PDB entry 9CBN | electron microscopy, 3.33 A resolution | chains C and G of the 8 polymer chains in the assembly

== Chain C ==
Protein: Structural protein
From: Human astrovirus 1
UniProt: Q82452 (Q82452_HASV1); residues 429-645 here = UniProt positions 429-645
Chain sequence (228 residues; row label = number of the first residue in the row):
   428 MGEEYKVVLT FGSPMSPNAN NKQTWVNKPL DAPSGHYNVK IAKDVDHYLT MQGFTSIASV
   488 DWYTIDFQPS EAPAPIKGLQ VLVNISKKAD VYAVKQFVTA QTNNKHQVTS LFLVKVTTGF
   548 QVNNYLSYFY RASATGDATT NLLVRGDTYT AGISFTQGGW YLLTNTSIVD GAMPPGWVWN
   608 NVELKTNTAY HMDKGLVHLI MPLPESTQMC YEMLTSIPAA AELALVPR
Not modelled in the structure: 428-430, 599, 603, 645-655
Differences from the reference sequence: initiating methionine (428); expression tag (646-655)

== Chain G ==
Protein: HAstV1 neutralizing Fab 3H4 heavy chain
From: Mus musculus
Notes: antibody fragment or engineered binder
Chain sequence (228 residues; numbered 1 to 228; the number before each row is that of its first residue):
     1 QVQLKESGPG LVAPSQSLSI SCTVSGFSLT TFGIHWIRQP PGKGLEWLGV IWAAGTTNYN
    61 STLKSRLTIT KDNSRSQVFL KMNSLQTYDT AIYYCVREDY DYFFGLDYWG QGTSVTVSSA
   121 STKGPSVFPL APSSKSTSGG TAALGCLVKD YFPEPVTVSW NSGALTSGVH TFPAVLQSSG
   181 LYSLSSVVTV PSSSLGTQTY ICNVNHKPSN TKVDKKVEPK SCASLVPR
Not modelled in the structure: 120-228
Disulfides: Cys22-Cys95
Covalent attachments: glycan linked to Asn60

== Chain C / chain G interface ==
Contacting residue pairs - 25 pairs, chain C then chain G:
  Ala499(C) with Thr56(G); Asn58(G)
  Ala501(C) with Trp52(G), hydrophobic; Asn58(G)
  Pro502(C) with Trp52(G); Tyr100(G), hydrophobic
  Lys504(C) with Trp52(G); Glu98(G), salt bridge; Tyr100(G)
  Gly505(C) with Tyr100(G), hydrogen bond (backbone-backbone); Asp101(G); Phe104(G)
  Gln507(C) with Asp101(G), hydrogen bond; Tyr102(G)
  Lys514(C) with Thr31(G); Tyr100(G), hydrogen bond; Asp101(G), salt bridge
  Tyr519(C) with Trp52(G); Ala54(G); Thr56(G), hydrogen bond
  Lys542(C) with Ala54(G)
  Thr544(C) with Thr30(G); Ala53(G); Ala54(G)
  Thr545(C) with Thr30(G)
Other interface residues (no listed pair), chain C (15 interface residues in all): Pro500, Asp517, Gln584, Trp587
Other interface residues (no listed pair), chain G (13 interface residues in all): Asn73
Interface features reported in the paper:
  - residue pairs: Lys504(C)-Glu98(G) (salt bridge), Lys514(C)-Asp101(G) (salt bridge)
  - epitope / paratope residues, chain C: Lys504(C), Lys514(C)
  - epitope / paratope residues, chain G: Glu98(G), Asp101(G)

== Summary ==
Chain C and chain G form an interface of 15 and 13 residues respectively; the contacts include 4 hydrogen
bonds and 2 salt bridges. Among the polar pairs are Lys504(C)-Glu98(G), Lys514(C)-Asp101(G) and
Gln507(C)-Asp101(G). The authors report salt bridges between Lys504(C) and Glu98(G) and Lys514(C) and
Asp101(G). The paper reports epitope/paratope residues Lys504(C), Lys514(C) and Glu98(G) among others.
Here chain C is Structural protein (Human astrovirus 1) and chain G is HAstV1 neutralizing Fab 3H4 heavy chain
(Mus musculus). Entry 9CBN (HAstV1 spike in complex with neutralizing Fabs 3H4 and 3B4) was determined by
electron microscopy (same publication as 9CN2).
